PDB entry 1R29 | X-ray diffraction, 1.30 A resolution | chain A

# Chain A
Molecule: B-cell lymphoma 6 protein
Source organism: Homo sapiens
Notes: fragment: BTB Domain (Residues 5-129)
Reference sequence: P41182 (BCL6_HUMAN); residues 5-129 here = UniProt positions 5-129
Sequence (127 residues; each row starts with the number of its first residue):
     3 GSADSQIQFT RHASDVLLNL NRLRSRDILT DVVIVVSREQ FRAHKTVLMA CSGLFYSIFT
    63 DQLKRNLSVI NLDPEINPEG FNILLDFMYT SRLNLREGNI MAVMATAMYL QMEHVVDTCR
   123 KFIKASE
Unresolved in the structure: 3-6, 129
Construct notes: cloning artifact (3-4); engineered mutation Q8 (Cys in P41182), R67 (Cys in P41182), N84 (Cys in P41182)
Swiss-Prot annotation at these positions:
  - mutagenesis: N21 (N21K: Abolishes interaction with NCOR2 and HDAC2, no effect on interaction with CTBP1 and transcriptional autoinhibition; when associated with A-116 and 376-Q--Q-379), S59 (S59A: Abolished ubiquitination by the SCF(FBXL17) complex), H116 (H116A: Abolishes interaction with NCOR2 and HDAC2, no effect on interaction with CTBP1 and transcriptional autoinhibition; when associated with K-21 and 376-Q--Q-379)

# Overview
From UniProt: 3 mutagenesis sites.
Chain A is B-cell lymphoma 6 protein (Homo sapiens); the structure, Crystal Structure of the B-Cell Lymphoma 6
(BCL6) BTB Domain to 1.3 Angstrom, was determined by X-ray diffraction, deposited together with 1R28 and 1R2B.
